7UWB - chains I and J of the 31 polymer chains in the assembly; structure by electron microscopy, 3.90 A resolution.

# Chain I
Molecule: V-type proton ATPase subunit E
Source organism: Citrus limon
Reference sequence: Q9MB46 (VATE_CITUN); residues 1-230 here = UniProt positions 1-230
Sequence (230 residues; row label = number of the first residue in the row):
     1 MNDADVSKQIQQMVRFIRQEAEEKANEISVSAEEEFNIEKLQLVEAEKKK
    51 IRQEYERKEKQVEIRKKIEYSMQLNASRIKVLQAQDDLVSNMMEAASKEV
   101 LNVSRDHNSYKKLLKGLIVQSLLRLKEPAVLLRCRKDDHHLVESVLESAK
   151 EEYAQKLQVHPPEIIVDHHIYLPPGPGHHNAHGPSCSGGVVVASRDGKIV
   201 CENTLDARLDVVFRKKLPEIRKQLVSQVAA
Disordered / not traced: 1-12, 165-171, 227-230

# Chain J
Molecule: V-type proton ATPase subunit G
Source organism: Citrus limon
Reference sequence: A0A067DRZ4 (A0A067DRZ4_CITSI); numbering as in UniProt (aligned over 1-110)
Sequence (110 residues; each row starts with the number of its first residue):
     1 MASNRGHGGIQQLLAAEQEAQHIVAAARNAKMARLRQAKEEAEREIAEHR
    51 AQVEREFQRKLAESSGDSGANVKRLEQETEVKIHHLNAGAEKIQYDVVQM
   101 LLKHVTTVKN
Disordered / not traced: 1-13, 110

# Interface between chain I and chain J
Residue-residue contacts (23; chain I residue first):
  Val14(I) with Ala16(J), hydrophobic
  Arg18(I) with Glu19(J)
  Lys40(I) with Ala38(J); Glu41(J); Ala42(J)
  Leu43(I) with Ala42(J), hydrophobic
  Val44(I) with Ala42(J)
  Met92(I) with Val97(J), hydrophobic; Met100(J), hydrophobic
  Ala95(I) with Leu101(J)
  Ala96(I) with Leu101(J), hydrophobic; His104(J)
  Glu99(I) with Leu101(J)
  Leu113(I) with Thr107(J)
  Gly116(I) with Lys109(J)
  Leu117(I) with Lys109(J)
  Arg208(I) with Thr106(J), hydrogen bond (side chain-backbone); Thr107(J)
  Leu209(I) with His104(J)
  Val212(I) with Thr106(J)
  Ile220(I) with Met100(J), hydrophobic
  Gln223(I) with Met100(J)
  Leu224(I) with Lys92(J)
Interface residues without a listed pair, chain I (30 interface residues in all): Ala25, Ser29, Glu33, Phe36, Asn37, Glu47, Ser77, Val81, Leu88, Leu205, Lys215, Glu219
Interface residues without a listed pair, chain J (23 interface residues in all): Val24, Ala27, Arg34, Leu35, Ile46, Thr79, Lys82, Leu86, Asp96, Lys103

# Overview
30 residues of chain I and 23 residues of chain J are in contact, with 1 hydrogen bond. Its one
hydrogen-bonded contact is Arg208(I)-Thr106(J).
Chain I is V-type proton ATPase subunit E and chain J is V-type proton ATPase subunit G, both from Citrus
limon; the structure, Citrus V-ATPase State 2, Highest-Resolution Class, was determined by electron microscopy
together with 7UW9, 7UWA, 7UWC and 7UWD from the same study.
